Entry 4P2R (X-ray diffraction, 3.29 A resolution); this record covers chains B and E of the 5 polymer chains in the assembly.

# Chain B
Name: MHC class II E-beta-k
From: Mus musculus
UniProt: Q31163 (Q31163_MOUSE); residues 3-198 here correspond to UniProt positions 29-224 (UniProt number = residue number + 26)
Sequence (212 residues; row label = number of the first residue in the row; numbers below 1 keep their minus sign (Gly-3 is residue -3)):
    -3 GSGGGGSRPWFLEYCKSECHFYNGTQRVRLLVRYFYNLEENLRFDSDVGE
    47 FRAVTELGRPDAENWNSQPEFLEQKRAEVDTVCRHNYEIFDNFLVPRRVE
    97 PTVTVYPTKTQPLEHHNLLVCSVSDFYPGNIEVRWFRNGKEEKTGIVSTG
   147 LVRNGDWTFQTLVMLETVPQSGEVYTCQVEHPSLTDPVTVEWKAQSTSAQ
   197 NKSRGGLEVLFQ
Unresolved in the structure: -3 to 2, 104-113, 165-170, 190-208
Sequence notes: expression tag (-3 to 2, 199-208)
Disulfides: Cys15-Cys79, Cys117-Cys173
Glycans and other covalent adducts: N-acetylglucosamine (NAG) linked to Asn19

# Chain E
Name: 5cc7 T-cell receptor beta chain
From: Mus musculus
Sequence (266 residues; each row starts with the number of its first residue; numbers below 1 keep their minus sign (Met-21 is residue -21)):
   -21 MANGVAFFLTPFKAGGGGSGGSGGKVIQTPRYLVKGQGQKAKMRCIPEKG
    29 HPVVFWYQQNKNNEFKFLINFQNQEVLQQIDMTEKRFSAECPSNSPCSLE
    79 IQSSEAGDSALYLCASSLNNANSDYTFGSGTRLLVIEDLKNVFPPEVAVF
   129 EPSEAEISHTQKATLVCLATGFYPDHVELSWWVNGKEVHSGVCTDPQPLK
   179 EQPALNDSRYALSSRLRVSATFWQNPRNHFRCQVQFYGLSENDEWTQDRA
   229 KPVTQIVSAEAWGRAD
Unresolved in the structure: -21 to -1
Disulfides: Cys23-Cys92, Cys69-Cys75, Cys145-Cys210

# Chain B / chain E interface
Residue-residue contacts - 8 pairs, chain B then chain E:
  Trp61(B) - Asn97(E)
  Gln64(B) - Asn97(E)  hydrogen bond
  Glu66(B) - Asn100(E)
  Glu66(B) - Asp102(E)
  Phe67(B) - Ala99(E)
  Phe67(B) - Asn100(E)
  Gln70(B) - Ala99(E)  hydrogen bond (side chain-backbone)
  Gln70(B) - Asn100(E)
Other interface residues (no listed pair), chain E (5 interface residues in all): Leu96

# Overview
The chain B/chain E interface involves 5 residues from each chain; the contacts include 2 hydrogen bonds.
Polar contacts include Gln64(B)-Asn97(E) and Gln70(B)-Ala99(E). N-acetylglucosamine is covalently linked to
Asn19(B).
Chain B is MHC class II E-beta-k and chain E is 5cc7 T-cell receptor beta chain, both from Mus musculus; the
structure, Crystal structure of the 5cc7 TCR in complex with 5c1/I-Ek, was determined by X-ray diffraction
together with 4P2O and 4P2Q from the same study.
